PDB entry 5EWK | X-ray diffraction, 1.60 A resolution | chain A

[Chain A]
Molecule: Putative ADP-Ribosyltransferase Scabin
Organism: Streptomyces scabiei 87.22
Notes: EC 2.4.2.31
Reference sequence: C9Z6T8 (C9Z6T8_STRSW); residues 1-200 here = UniProt positions 1-200
Sequence (200 residues; row label = number of the first residue in the row):
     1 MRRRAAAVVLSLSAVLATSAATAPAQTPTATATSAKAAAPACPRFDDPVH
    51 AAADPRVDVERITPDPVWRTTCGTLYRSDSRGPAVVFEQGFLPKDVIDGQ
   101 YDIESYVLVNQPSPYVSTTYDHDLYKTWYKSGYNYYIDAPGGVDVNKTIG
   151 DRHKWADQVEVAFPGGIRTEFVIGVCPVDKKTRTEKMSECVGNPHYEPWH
Unresolved in the structure: 1-35
Disulfides: Cys42-Cys72, Cys176-Cys190
Small-molecule neighbours: P34 (n~2~,n~2~-dimethyl-n~1~-(6-oxo-5,6-dihydrophenanthridin-2-yl)glycinamide): Tyr76, Arg77, Ser78, Lys94, Tyr106, Asn110, Ser117, Thr118, Thr119, Leu124, Trp128, Gln158, Glu160
From the paper describing this entry:
  - conformationally variable residues (side-chain flip): Asn110, Gln158
  - catalytic residues: Gln158, Glu160 (proposed by the authors, not directly observed)
  - binding site for P34: Arg77, Ser78, Lys94, Asn110, Trp128
  - mutagenesis - Q158A/E160A (300-fold): decreased catalytic activity
  - mutagenesis - Q158A/E160A (86 +/- 7 mum): unchanged binding to NAD+
  - mutagenesis - Q158A/E160A: increased stability

[In short]
Bound to chain A: compound P34. The paper reports catalytic residues Gln158 and Glu160; Q158A/E160A reduce
catalytic activity.
Chain A is Putative ADP-Ribosyltransferase Scabin (Streptomyces scabiei 87.22); the structure, Scabin toxin
from Streptomyces Scabies in complex with inhibitor PJ34, was determined by X-ray diffraction, deposited
together with 5DAZ and 5EWY.
